PDB entry 7BUI | X-ray diffraction, 2.15 A resolution | chains A and B of the 5 polymer chains in the assembly

[Chain A (and B)]
Name: Terminal oxygenase component of carbazole
Source organism: Janthinobacterium sp. (strain J3)
Notes: chain B of this document is another copy of the same molecule, construct and numbering; everything in this record applies to it too
UniProtKB: Q84II6 (Q84II6_JANS3); numbering as in UniProt (aligned over 1-384)
Sequence (392 residues; row label = number of the first residue in the row):
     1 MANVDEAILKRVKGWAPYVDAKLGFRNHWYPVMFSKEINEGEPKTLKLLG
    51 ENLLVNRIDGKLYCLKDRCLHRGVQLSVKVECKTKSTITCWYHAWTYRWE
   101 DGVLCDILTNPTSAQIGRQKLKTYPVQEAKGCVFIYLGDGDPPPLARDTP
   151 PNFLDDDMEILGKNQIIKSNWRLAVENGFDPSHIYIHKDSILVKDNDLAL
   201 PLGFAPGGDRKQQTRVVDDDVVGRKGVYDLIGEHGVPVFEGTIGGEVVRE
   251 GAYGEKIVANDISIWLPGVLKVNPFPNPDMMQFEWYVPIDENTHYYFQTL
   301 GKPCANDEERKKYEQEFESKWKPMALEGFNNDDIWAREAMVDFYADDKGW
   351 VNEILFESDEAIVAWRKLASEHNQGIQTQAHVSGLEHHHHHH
Not modelled in the structure: 1, 391-392
Differences from the reference sequence: expression tag (385-392)
Metal / ion sites: 2Fe-2S cluster Fe: Cys69, His71, Cys90, His93; Fe2+: His183, His187, Asp333
Small-molecule neighbours: 2Fe-2S cluster (FES): Cys69, His71, Arg72, Val74, Cys90, Tyr92, His93, Ala94, Trp95

[Interface between chain A and chain B]
Residue-residue contacts - 78 pairs, chain A then chain B:
  Arg11(A) - His388(B)  hydrogen bond
  Glu176(A) - Arg72(B)  salt bridge
  Asn177(A) - Tyr92(B)  hydrogen bond
  Asp180(A) - His93(B)  salt bridge
  Ser182(A) - His93(B)
  Ser182(A) - Thr109(B)
  His183(A) - Tyr92(B)
  His183(A) - His93(B)
  Tyr185(A) - Glu81(B)  hydrogen bond
  Tyr185(A) - Lys83(B)
  Tyr185(A) - Thr89(B)
  Tyr185(A) - Cys90(B)
  Tyr185(A) - Trp91(B)
  Tyr185(A) - Tyr92(B)
  Tyr185(A) - Ala94(B)  hydrophobic
  Tyr185(A) - Leu108(B)
  Tyr185(A) - Thr109(B)
  Ile186(A) - Trp91(B)
  Ile186(A) - Tyr92(B)
  Lys188(A) - Glu81(B)  salt bridge
  Leu202(A) - Thr109(B)
  Gly203(A) - Thr109(B)
  Phe204(A) - Thr109(B)  hydrogen bond (backbone-backbone)
  Phe204(A) - Asn110(B)
  Ala205(A) - Asn110(B)
  Ala205(A) - Thr112(B)
  Pro206(A) - Asn110(B)
  Val238(A) - Leu108(B)
  Val238(A) - Pro111(B)
  Gly241(A) - Leu108(B)
  Thr242(A) - Asp106(B)
  Thr242(A) - Leu108(B)
  Ile243(A) - Lys83(B)
  Ile243(A) - Thr84(B)
  Ile243(A) - Thr87(B)
  Ile243(A) - Thr89(B)
  Ile243(A) - Thr96(B)
  Ile243(A) - Asp106(B)
  Ile243(A) - Leu108(B)  hydrophobic
  Gly244(A) - Asp106(B)  hydrogen bond (backbone-side chain)
  Val248(A) - Lys83(B)
  Val248(A) - Thr84(B)
  Trp335(A) - Val78(B)  hydrophobic
  Trp335(A) - Lys79(B)
  Trp335(A) - Trp91(B)  hydrophobic
  Ala336(A) - Trp91(B)  hydrophobic
  Ala339(A) - Val74(B)
  Ala339(A) - Trp91(B)  hydrophobic
  Met340(A) - Arg72(B)
  Met340(A) - Val74(B)  hydrophobic
  Met340(A) - Tyr92(B)
  Phe343(A) - Arg68(B)
  Phe343(A) - Arg72(B)
  Phe343(A) - Gly73(B)
  Tyr344(A) - Arg72(B)  hydrogen bond
  Asp346(A) - Ser383(B)
  Lys348(A) - Glu386(B)  salt bridge
  Asn352(A) - Ser383(B)  hydrogen bond (side chain-backbone)
  Glu353(A) - His71(B)
  Glu353(A) - Arg72(B)  salt bridge
  Ile354(A) - Leu70(B)  hydrogen bond (backbone-backbone)
  Ile354(A) - His71(B)  hydrogen bond (backbone-backbone)
  Ile354(A) - Trp95(B)
  Ile354(A) - Gln115(B)
  Ile354(A) - Gln119(B)
  Leu355(A) - Gln115(B)  hydrogen bond (backbone-side chain)
  Phe356(A) - His71(B)
  Phe356(A) - Trp95(B)
  Phe356(A) - Ile107(B)  hydrophobic
  Phe356(A) - Thr109(B)
  Phe356(A) - Ser113(B)
  Phe356(A) - Gln115(B)
  Glu357(A) - Asn110(B)  hydrogen bond
  Glu357(A) - Ser113(B)  hydrogen bond
  Glu357(A) - Ala114(B)  hydrogen bond (side chain-backbone)
  Asp359(A) - His71(B)  salt bridge
  Ile362(A) - Arg72(B)
  Arg366(A) - Arg72(B)
Also at the interface, not in a pair above, chain A (38 interface residues in all): Asp342
Also at the interface, not in a pair above, chain B (37 interface residues in all): Gln75, Gly384, His387

[Overview]
38 residues of chain A and 37 residues of chain B are in contact; the contacts include 13 hydrogen bonds and 6
salt bridges. Polar pairs include Glu176(A)-Arg72(B), Asp180(A)-His93(B) and Lys188(A)-Glu81(B). Ligands of
chain A: 2Fe-2S cluster.
Chain A and chain B are both Terminal oxygenase component of carbazole (Janthinobacterium sp. (strain J3));
the structure, Complex of reduced oxygenase and oxidized ferredoxin in carbazole 1,9a- dioxygenase, was
determined by X-ray diffraction.
